Entry 7VOY (electron microscopy, 4.20 A resolution (low resolution: residue-level contacts below are approximate; hydrogen-bond / salt-bridge calls are withheld)); this record covers chains L and H of the 37 polymer chains in the assembly.

[Chain L]
Name: Reaction center protein L chain
Source organism: Cereibacter sphaeroides 2.4.1
UniProt: Q3J1A5 (RCEL_RHOS4); residues 0-281 here correspond to UniProt positions 1-282 (UniProt number = residue number + 1)
Chain sequence (282 residues; each row starts with the number of its first residue; numbering starts at 0):
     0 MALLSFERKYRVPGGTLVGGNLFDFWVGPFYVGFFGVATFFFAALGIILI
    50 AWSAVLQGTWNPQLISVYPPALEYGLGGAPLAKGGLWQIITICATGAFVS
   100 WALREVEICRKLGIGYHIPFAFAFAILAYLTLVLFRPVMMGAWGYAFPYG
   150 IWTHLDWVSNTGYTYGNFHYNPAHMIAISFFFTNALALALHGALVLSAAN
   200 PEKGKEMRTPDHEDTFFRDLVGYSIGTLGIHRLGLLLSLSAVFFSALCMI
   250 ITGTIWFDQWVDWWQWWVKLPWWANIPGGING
Not modelled in the structure: 0
UniProt features mapped onto this chain:
  - binding site ((7R,8Z)-bacteriochlorophyll b): His153, His173
  - binding site (Fe cation): His190, His230
  - binding site (a ubiquinone): Phe216
Small-molecule neighbours:
  - bacteriochlorophyll a (BCL), molecule 1: Ala127, Leu131, Leu154, Thr160, Tyr162, Gly165, Phe167, His168, His173, Ala176, Ile177, Phe180, Phe181, Val241, Ser244, Met248
  - bacteriochlorophyll a (BCL), molecule 2: Tyr128, Leu131, Phe146, Tyr148, Gly149, Leu154
  - bacteriochlorophyll a (BCL), molecule 3: His168, Met174, Ile177, Phe181
  - bacteriopheophytin a (BPH), molecule 1: Thr38, Ala42, Phe97, Trp100, Phe121, Ala124, Ile125
  - bacteriopheophytin a (BPH), molecule 2: Phe181, Ala184, Leu185, Ala188, Leu189, Val220
  - ubiquinone-10 (U10): Ala186, Leu189, His190, Leu193, Asp213, Phe216, Ser223, Ile224, Gly225, Thr226, Ile229

[Chain H]
Name: Reaction center protein H chain
Source organism: Cereibacter sphaeroides 2.4.1
UniProt: Q3J170 (RCEH_RHOS4); numbering as in UniProt (aligned over 1-260)
Chain sequence (260 residues; each row starts with the number of its first residue):
     1 MVGVTAFGNFDLASLAIYSFWIFLAGLIYYLQTENMREGYPLENEDGTPA
    51 ANQGPFPLPKPKTFILPHGRGTLTVPGPESEDRPIALARTAVSEGFPHAP
   101 TGDPMKDGVGPASWVARRDLPELDGHGHNKIKPMKAAAGFHVSAGKNPIG
   151 LPVRGCDLEIAGKVVDIWVDIPEQMARFLEVELKDGSTRLLPMQMVKVQS
   201 NRVHVNALSSDLFAGIPTIKSPTEVTLLEEDKICGYVAGGLMYAAPKRKS
   251 VVAAMLAEYA
Not modelled in the structure: 248-260

[Chain L / chain H interface]
Pairs across the interface (52):
  Ala1(L) with Leu42(H); Glu43(H); Asn44(H); Asn52(H)
  Leu2(L) with Leu42(H); Glu43(H); Asn44(H); Glu45(H)
  Leu3(L) with Glu38(H); Gly39(H); Tyr40(H); Leu42(H); Glu43(H)
  Ser4(L) with Gly39(H); Tyr40(H); Pro41(H); Glu43(H)
  Phe5(L) with Glu38(H); Gly39(H); Glu81(H)
  Arg7(L) with Glu45(H); His98(H)
  Lys8(L) with Glu81(H); Arg83(H); Ile85(H); Val109(H); Gly110(H); Ser113(H)
  Tyr9(L) with Gly110(H); Ser113(H)
  Arg10(L) with His98(H)
  Val11(L) with Gly110(H); Pro111(H)
  Pro12(L) with Pro97(H)
  Gly14(L) with Met242(H)
  Trp25(L) with Pro97(H)
  Arg109(L) with Met242(H)
  Lys110(L) with Gly110(H); Pro111(H); Met242(H)
  Lys202(L) with Lys62(H)
  Lys204(L) with Ile65(H)
  Glu205(L) with Ile65(H); Leu66(H); Pro67(H)
  Met206(L) with Ile65(H); Pro67(H)
  Thr208(L) with Pro67(H); His68(H)
  Asp210(L) with Asp124(H); Gly125(H); His126(H)
Interface residues without a listed pair, chain L (30 interface residues in all): Gly13, Asp23, Phe24, Leu111, Gly112, Gly203, Arg207, Pro209, Asp213
Interface residues without a listed pair, chain H (35 interface residues in all): Ala50, Glu79, Leu87, Gly95, Gly108, Val115, Glu122, Pro172

[Overview]
30 residues of chain L face 35 of chain H across their interface. Ligands of chain L: 3 copies of
bacteriochlorophyll a, bacteriopheophytin a and ubiquinone-10.
Here chain L is Reaction center protein L chain and chain H is Reaction center protein H chain, both from
Cereibacter sphaeroides 2.4.1. Entry 7VOY (Rba sphaeroides PufX-KO RC-LH1) was determined by electron
microscopy together with 7VA9, 7VB9, 7VNM, 7VOR and 7VOT from the same study.
